5CPP - chain A; structure by X-ray diffraction, 2.08 A resolution.

Chain A:
Protein: Cytochrome P450-cam
Organism: Pseudomonas putida
Notes: EC 1.14.15.1
Reference sequence: P00183 (CPXA_PSEPU); numbering as in UniProt (aligned over 1-414)
Amino-acid sequence (414 residues; numbered 1 to 414; the number before each row is that of its first residue):
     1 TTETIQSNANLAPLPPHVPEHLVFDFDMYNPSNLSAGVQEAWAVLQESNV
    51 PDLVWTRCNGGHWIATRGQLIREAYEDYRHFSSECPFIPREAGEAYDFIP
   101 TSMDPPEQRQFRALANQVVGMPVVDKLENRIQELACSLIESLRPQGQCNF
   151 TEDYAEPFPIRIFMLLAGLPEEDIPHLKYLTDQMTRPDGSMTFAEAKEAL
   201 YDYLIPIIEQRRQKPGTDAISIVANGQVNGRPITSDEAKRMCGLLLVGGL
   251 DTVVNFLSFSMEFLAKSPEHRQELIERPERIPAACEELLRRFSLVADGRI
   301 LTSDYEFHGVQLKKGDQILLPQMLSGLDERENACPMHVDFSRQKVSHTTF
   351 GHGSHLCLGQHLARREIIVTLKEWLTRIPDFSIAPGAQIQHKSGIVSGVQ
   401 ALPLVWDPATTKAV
Disordered / not traced: 1-9
Bound ions: heme Fe near C357 (its only coordinating residue here)
Ligand contacts:
  - adamantanone (ADO): F87, Y96, F98, T101, T185, L244, V247, G248, T252, V295, D297, I395, V396
  - heme (HEM): Y75, P100, T101, Q108, R112, V119, F163, L244, L245, G248, G249, T252, V253, F256, L289, L294, V295, D297, R299, Q322, T349, F350, G351, S354, H355, L356, C357, L358, G359, L362, A363

Overview:
Chain A binds heme and adamantanone.
Chain A is Cytochrome P450-cam (Pseudomonas putida); the structure, The structural basis for substrate-induced
changes in redox potential and spin equilibrium in cytochrome P-450(CAM), was determined by X-ray diffraction
(same publication as 7CPP).
